Entry 6FML (electron microscopy, 4.34 A resolution (low resolution: residue-level contacts below are approximate; hydrogen-bond / salt-bridge calls are withheld)); this record covers chains K and P of the 20 polymer chains in the assembly.

# Chain K
Molecule: Nucleosomal DNA Strand 1
Sequence (196 nucleotides; row label = number of the first residue in the row; numbers below 1 keep their minus sign (DC-123 is residue -123)):
  -123 CTCGGAACACTATCCGACTGGCACCGGCAAGGTCGCTGTTCAATACATGC
   -73 ACAGGATGTATATATCTGACACGTGCCTGGAGACTAGGGAGTAATCCCCT
   -23 TGGCGGTTAAAACGCGGGGGACAGCGCGTACGTGCGTTTAAGCGGTGCTA
    27 GAGCTTGCTACGACCAATTGAGCGGCCTCGGCACCGGGATTCTCCA
Not modelled in the structure: -123 to -74, 71-72

# Chain P
Molecule: Histone H2B type 1-C/E/F/G/I
Organism: Homo sapiens
UniProt: P62807 (H2B1C_HUMAN); residues 1-125 here correspond to UniProt positions 2-126 (UniProt number = residue number + 1)
Sequence (125 residues; row label = number of the first residue in the row):
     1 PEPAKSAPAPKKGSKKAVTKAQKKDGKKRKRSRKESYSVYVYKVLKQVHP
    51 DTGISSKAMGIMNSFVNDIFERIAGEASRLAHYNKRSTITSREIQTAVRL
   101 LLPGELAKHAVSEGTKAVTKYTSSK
Not modelled in the structure: 1-30
UniProt features mapped onto this chain:
  - modified residue: Pro1 (N-acetylproline), Glu2 (ADP-ribosyl glutamic acid), Lys5 (N6-(2-hydroxyisobutyryl)lysine), Ser6 (ADP-ribosylserine), Lys11 (N6-(beta-hydroxybutyryl)lysine), Lys12 (N6-(2-hydroxyisobutyryl)lysine), Ser14 (Phosphoserine), Lys15 (N6-acetyllysine), Lys16 (N6-(beta-hydroxybutyryl)lysine), Lys20 (N6-(2-hydroxyisobutyryl)lysine), Lys23 (N6-(2-hydroxyisobutyryl)lysine), Lys24 (N6-(2-hydroxyisobutyryl)lysine), Lys34 (N6-(2-hydroxyisobutyryl)lysine), Glu35 (PolyADP-ribosyl glutamic acid), Ser36 (Phosphoserine), Lys43 (N6-(2-hydroxyisobutyryl)lysine), Lys46 (N6-(2-hydroxyisobutyryl)lysine), Lys57 (N6,N6-dimethyllysine), Arg79 (Dimethylated arginine), Lys85 (N6,N6,N6-trimethyllysine) and 6 more in UniProt
  - glycosylation: Ser112 (O-linked (GlcNAc) serine)
  - cross-link (Glycyl lysine isopeptide (Lys-Gly)): Lys5 (interchain with G-Cter in SUMO2), Lys20 (interchain with G-Cter in SUMO2), Lys34 (interchain with G-Cter in ubiquitin), Lys120 (interchain with G-Cter in ubiquitin)

# How chain K and chain P interact
Contacting residue pairs - 11 pairs, chain K then chain P:
  DG48(K) - Tyr40(P)
  DC49(K) - Arg33(P)
  DC49(K) - Lys34(P)
  DC49(K) - Glu35(P)
  DC49(K) - Ser36(P)
  DC49(K) - Ser38(P)
  DC49(K) - Val39(P)
  DG50(K) - Arg31(P)
  DG50(K) - Arg33(P)
  DG50(K) - Lys34(P)
  DG51(K) - Arg31(P)

# In short
4 residues of chain K and 8 residues of chain P are in contact.
Here chain K is Nucleosomal DNA Strand 1 and chain P is Histone H2B type 1-C/E/F/G/I (Homo sapiens). Entry
6FML (CryoEM Structure INO80core Nucleosome complex) was determined by electron microscopy together with 6FHS
from the same study.
